6EHT - chains C and D of the 7 polymer chains in the assembly; structure by X-ray diffraction, 3.20 A resolution.

[Chain C]
Name: Proliferating cell nuclear antigen
Organism: Homo sapiens
Reference sequence: P12004 (PCNA_HUMAN); residue numbers follow UniProt; this construct covers 1-255
Sequence (256 residues; row label = number of the first residue in the row; numbering starts at 0):
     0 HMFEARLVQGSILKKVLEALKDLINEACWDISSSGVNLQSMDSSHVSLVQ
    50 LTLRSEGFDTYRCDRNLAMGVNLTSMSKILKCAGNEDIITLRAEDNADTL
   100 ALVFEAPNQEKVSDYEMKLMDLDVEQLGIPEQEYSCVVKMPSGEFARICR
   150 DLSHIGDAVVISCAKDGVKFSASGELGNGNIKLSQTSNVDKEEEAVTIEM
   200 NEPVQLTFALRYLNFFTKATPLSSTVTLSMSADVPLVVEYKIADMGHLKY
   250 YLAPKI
Sequence notes: expression tag (0)
Cystine bridges: C135-C162
Swiss-Prot annotation at these positions:
  - DNA-binding region: R61 to K80
  - modified residue: K14 (N6-acetyllysine), K77 (N6-acetyllysine), K80 (N6-acetyllysine), Y211 (Phosphotyrosine), K248 (N6-acetyllysine)
  - cross-link (Glycyl lysine isopeptide (Lys-Gly)): K164 (interchain with G-Cter in SUMO2), K254 (interchain with G-Cter in SUMO2)
  - natural variant: S228 (S228I: In ATLD2)
  - mutagenesis: K13 (K13R: Inhibits acetylation, recruitment to DNA damage sites, inducible ubiquitination and protein degradation, DNA replication and repair synthesis efficiencies, but homotrimer formation, nuclear ...), K14 (K14R: Inhibits acetylation, recruitment to DNA damage sites, inducible ubiquitination and protein degradation, DNA replication and repair synthesis efficiencies, but homotrimer formation, nuclear ...), K20 (K20R: Inhibits acetylation, recruitment to DNA damage sites, inducible ubiquitination and protein degradation, DNA replication and repair synthesis efficiencies, but homotrimer formation, nuclear ...), M40 (M40A: Complete loss of interaction with UHRF2), S43 to V45 (No effect on POLD3-binding. Impairs binding to ALKBH2), K77 (K77A: Inhibits recruitment to DNA damage sites, but nuclear localization is similar as the wild-type; in association with A-80 ...), K80 (K80A: Inhibits recruitment to DNA damage sites, but nuclear localization is similar as the wild-type; in association with A-77 ...), Q125 to I128 (Strong decrease in POLD3-binding. Impairs binding to ALKBH2), I128 (I128A: Complete loss of interaction with UHRF2), K164 (K164R: Abolishes ubiquitination. No effect on interaction with SHPRH), V188 to K190 (No effect on POLD3-binding. No effect on ALKBH2-binding), Y211 (Y211F: Alters chromatin-associated PCNA stability and its function in DNA replication and repair), 3 further mutagenesis entries in UniProt

[Chain D]
Name: PCNA-associated factor
Reference sequence: Q15004 (PAF15_HUMAN); numbering as in UniProt (aligned over 52-71)
Sequence (20 residues; each row starts with the number of its first residue):
    52 PVCVRPTPKWQKGIGEFFRL
Swiss-Prot annotation at these positions:
  - motif: Q62 to L71 (PIP-box)
  - mutagenesis: I65 (I65A: Loss of binding to PCNA), F68 to F69 (Loss of binding to PCNA), F68 (F68A: Loss of binding to PCNA)

[How chain C and chain D interact]
Residue-residue contacts - 40 pairs, chain C then chain D:
  M40(C) with I65(D), hydrophobic
  H44(C) with G64(D); I65(D)
  V45(C) with Q62(D); G64(D); I65(D), hydrogen bond (backbone-backbone)
  Q125(C) with L71(D)
  L126(C) with F69(D), hydrophobic; R70(D)
  G127(C) with F69(D); R70(D), hydrogen bond (backbone-backbone)
  P129(C) with F69(D)
  R149(C) with P52(D); V53(D)
  S152(C) with C54(D), hydrogen bond (side chain-backbone); R56(D)
  H153(C) with P52(D)
  G155(C) with R56(D)
  D156(C) with R56(D)
  T206(C) with W61(D)
  F207(C) with W61(D)
  A208(C) with P59(D), hydrophobic; W61(D); Q62(D)
  R210(C) with V55(D); R56(D); P57(D); T58(D), hydrogen bond
  Y211(C) with T58(D)
  D232(C) with F68(D)
  P234(C) with I65(D), hydrophobic; F68(D); F69(D), hydrophobic
  Y250(C) with F69(D), hydrophobic
  A252(C) with Q62(D), hydrogen bond (backbone-side chain); K63(D); F68(D), hydrophobic
  P253(C) with W61(D)
  K254(C) with W61(D)
  I255(C) with F68(D), hydrophobic
Other interface residues (no listed pair), chain C (29 interface residues in all): S46, L47, A157, N213, L251
Other interface residues (no listed pair), chain D (18 interface residues in all): G66

[In short]
Chain C and chain D form an interface of 29 and 18 residues respectively; the contacts include 5 hydrogen
bonds. Among the polar pairs are S152(C)-C54(D), R210(C)-T58(D) and A252(C)-Q62(D). From UniProt: 23
mutagenesis sites on chain C; 3 mutagenesis sites on chain D.
Here chain C is Proliferating cell nuclear antigen (Homo sapiens) and chain D is PCNA-associated factor. Entry
6EHT (Modulation of PCNA sliding surface by p15PAF suggests a suppressive mechanism for cisplatin-induced DNA
lesion bypass ...) was determined by X-ray diffraction (same publication as 6GWS).
